Entry 7M0Y (X-ray diffraction, 3.45 A resolution); this record covers chains A and B.

# Chain A
Name: Serine/threonine-protein kinase B-raf
From: Homo sapiens
Notes: EC 2.7.11.1
UniProt: P15056 (BRAF_HUMAN); numbering as in UniProt (aligned over 445-723)
Sequence (283 residues; row label = number of the first residue in the row):
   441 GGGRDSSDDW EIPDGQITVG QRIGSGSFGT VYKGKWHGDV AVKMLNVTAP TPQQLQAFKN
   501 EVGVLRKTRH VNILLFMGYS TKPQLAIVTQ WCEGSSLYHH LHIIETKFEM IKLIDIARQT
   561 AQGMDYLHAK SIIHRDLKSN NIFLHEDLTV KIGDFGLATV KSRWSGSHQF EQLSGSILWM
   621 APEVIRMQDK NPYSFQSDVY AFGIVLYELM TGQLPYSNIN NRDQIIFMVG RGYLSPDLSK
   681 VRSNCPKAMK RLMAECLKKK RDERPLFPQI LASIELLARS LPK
Unresolved in the structure: 441-446, 722-723
Construct notes: expression tag (441-444)
Metal / ion sites: Mg2+: Asn581, Asp594 (together with AMP-PNP)
Residues lining bound ligands:
  - AMP-PNP (ANP; phosphoaminophosphonic acid-adenylate ester): Ile463, Gly464, Ser465, Gly466, Ser467, Phe468, Gly469, Val471, Ala481, Lys483, Leu514, Thr529, Gln530, Trp531, Cys532, Asp576, Lys578, Asn580, Asn581, Phe583, Asp594
  - Trametinib (QOM): Asn660, Asn661, Arg662

# Chain B
Name: Dual specificity mitogen-activated protein kinase kinase 1
From: Homo sapiens
Notes: EC 2.7.12.2
UniProt: Q02750 (MP2K1_HUMAN); numbering as in UniProt (aligned over 1-393)
Sequence (397 residues; numbered -3 to 393; the number before each row is that of its first residue; numbers below 1 keep their minus sign (Gly-3 is residue -3)):
    -3 GGGRMPKKKP TPIQLNPAPD GSAVNGTSSA ETNLEALQKK LEELELDEQQ RKRLEAFLTQ
    57 KQKVGELKDD DFEKISELGA GNGGVVFKVS HKPSGLVMAR KLIHLEIKPA IRNQIIRELQ
   117 VLHECNSPYI VGFYGAFYSD GEISICMEHM DGGSLDQVLK KAGRIPEQIL GKVSIAVIKG
   177 LTYLREKHKI MHRDVKPSNI LVNSRGEIKL CDFGVSGQLI DAMANAFVGT RSYMSPERLQ
   237 GTHYSVQSDI WSMGLSLVEM AVGRYPIPPP DAKELELMFG CQVEGDAAET PPRPRTPGRP
   297 LSSYGMDSRP PMAIFELLDY IVNEPPPKLP SGVFSLEFQD FVNKCLIKNP AERADLKQLM
   357 VHAFIKRSDA EEVDFAGWLC STIGLNQPST PTHAAGV
Unresolved in the structure: -3 to 42, 275-306, 383-393
Construct notes: expression tag (-3 to 0); engineered mutation Ala218 (Ser in Q02750), Ala222 (Ser in Q02750)
Metal / ion sites: Mg2+: Asn195, Asp208 (together with AMP-PNP)
Residues lining bound ligands:
  - AMP-PNP (ANP; phosphoaminophosphonic acid-adenylate ester): Leu74, Gly75, Ala76, Gly77, Asn78, Gly79, Gly80, Val82, Ala95, Lys97, Met143, Glu144, His145, Met146, Ser150, Asp152, Gln153, Asp190, Lys192, Ser194, Asn195, Leu197, Asp208
  - Trametinib (QOM): Gly79, Lys97, Leu115, Leu118, Val127, Ile141, Met143, Arg189, Asp190, Cys207, Asp208, Phe209, Gly210, Val211, Ser212, Leu215, Ile216, Met219, Ala220

# Interface between chain A and chain B
Contacting residue pairs (51; chain A residue first):
  Gly466(A) - Phe223(B)
  Tyr538(A) - Glu102(B)
  Tyr538(A) - Asn221(B)  hydrogen bond
  His539(A) - Glu102(B)  salt bridge
  His542(A) - Lys104(B)  hydrogen bond (backbone-side chain)
  Ile543(A) - Glu102(B)
  Ile543(A) - Ile103(B)
  Ile543(A) - Lys104(B)
  Ile543(A) - Pro105(B)
  Glu545(A) - Lys104(B)
  Gln612(A) - Thr226(B)
  Leu613(A) - Val224(B)
  Leu613(A) - Ile310(B)  hydrophobic
  Ser614(A) - Val224(B)
  Gly615(A) - Phe223(B)
  Gly615(A) - Val224(B)  hydrogen bond (backbone-backbone)
  Ser616(A) - Phe223(B)
  Ile617(A) - Ala222(B)
  Ile617(A) - Val224(B)  hydrophobic
  Leu618(A) - Asn221(B)
  Ile625(A) - Phe311(B)
  Arg626(A) - Phe311(B)
  Leu654(A) - Asn221(B)
  Asn660(A) - Ile216(B)
  Asn660(A) - Asp217(B)
  Asn660(A) - Ala220(B)
  Asn661(A) - Met230(B)
  Arg662(A) - Asn78(B)
  Arg662(A) - Ala222(B)
  Arg662(A) - Phe223(B)
  Asp663(A) - Ser228(B)  hydrogen bond
  Asp663(A) - Met230(B)
  Asp663(A) - Leu235(B)
  Asp663(A) - Leu314(B)
  Gln664(A) - Arg234(B)
  Gln664(A) - Leu235(B)
  Gln664(A) - Gly237(B)  hydrogen bond (side chain-backbone)
  Ile666(A) - Val224(B)  hydrophobic
  Ile666(A) - Phe311(B)
  Ile666(A) - Leu314(B)  hydrophobic
  Phe667(A) - Leu235(B)
  Phe667(A) - Gln236(B)
  Phe667(A) - Phe311(B)
  Phe667(A) - Leu314(B)
  Phe667(A) - Asp315(B)
  Phe667(A) - Val318(B)  hydrophobic
  Met668(A) - Leu235(B)
  Gly670(A) - Phe311(B)
  Arg671(A) - Phe311(B)
  Arg671(A) - Asp315(B)  salt bridge
  Arg671(A) - Asn319(B)
Other interface residues (no listed pair), chain A (34 interface residues in all): Ser467, Asn580, Trp619, Met620, Gln628, Ser657, Ile659, Tyr673
Other interface residues (no listed pair), chain B (27 interface residues in all): Gly225, Glu312

# Summary
Chain A and chain B form an interface of 34 and 27 residues respectively; the contacts include 5 hydrogen
bonds and 2 salt bridges. Polar pairs include His539(A)-Glu102(B), Arg671(A)-Asp315(B) and
Tyr538(A)-Asn221(B). Trametinib is bound between chain A and chain B. Chain A binds AMP-PNP.
Here chain A is Serine/threonine-protein kinase B-raf and chain B is Dual specificity mitogen-activated
protein kinase kinase 1, both from Homo sapiens. Entry 7M0Y (Crystal structure of the BRAF:MEK1 kinases in
complex with AMPPNP and Trametinib) was determined by X-ray diffraction, deposited together with 6V2W, 7M0T,
7M0U, 7M0V, 7M0W, 7M0X and 7M0Z.
